3Q3E - chain A; structure by X-ray diffraction, 2.10 A resolution.

Chain A:
Protein: HMW1C-like glycosyltransferase
From: Actinobacillus pleuropneumoniae serovar 1
UniProt: E0EAD4 (E0EAD4_ACTPL); numbering as in UniProt (aligned over 1-620)
Sequence (631 residues; numbered -10 to 620; the number before each row is that of its first residue; numbers below 1 keep their minus sign (Met-10 is residue -10)):
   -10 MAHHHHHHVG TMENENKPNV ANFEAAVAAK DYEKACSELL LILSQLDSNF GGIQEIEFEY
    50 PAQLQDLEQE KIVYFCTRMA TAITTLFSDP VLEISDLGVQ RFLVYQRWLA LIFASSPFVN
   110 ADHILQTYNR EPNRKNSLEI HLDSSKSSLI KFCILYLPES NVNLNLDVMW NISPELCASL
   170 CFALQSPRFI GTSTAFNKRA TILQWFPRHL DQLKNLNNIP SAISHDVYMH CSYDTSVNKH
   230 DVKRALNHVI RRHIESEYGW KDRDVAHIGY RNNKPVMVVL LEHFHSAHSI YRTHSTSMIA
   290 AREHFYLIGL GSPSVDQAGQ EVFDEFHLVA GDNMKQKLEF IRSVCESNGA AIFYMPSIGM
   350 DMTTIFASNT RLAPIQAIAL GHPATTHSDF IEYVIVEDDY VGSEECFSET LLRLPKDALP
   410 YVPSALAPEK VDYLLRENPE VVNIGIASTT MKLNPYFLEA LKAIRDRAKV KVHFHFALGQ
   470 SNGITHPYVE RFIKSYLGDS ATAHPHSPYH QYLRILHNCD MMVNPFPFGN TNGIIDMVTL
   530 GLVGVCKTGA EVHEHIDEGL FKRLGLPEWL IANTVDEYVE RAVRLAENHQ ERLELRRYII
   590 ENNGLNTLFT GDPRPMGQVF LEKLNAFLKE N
Unresolved in the structure: -10 to -1, 620
Differences from the reference sequence: expression tag (-10 to 0)
From the paper describing this entry:
  - mutagenesis - D215A, H277D, K441A, N521A, D525A: abolished catalytic activity
  - mutagenesis - F39A, H219A, H272A, H277A (5% of wild type), Y498A (9% of wild type): decreased catalytic activity
  - mutagenesis - T438A: unchanged catalytic activity

In short:
From the paper: D215A, H277D and K441A, among others, abolish catalytic activity; F39A, H219A and H272A, among
others, reduce catalytic activity; 11 substitutions were tested in all.
Chain A is HMW1C-like glycosyltransferase (Actinobacillus pleuropneumoniae serovar 1); the structure, Crystal
structure of the Actinobacillus pleuropneumoniae HMW1C glycosyltransferase, was determined by X-ray
diffraction (same publication as 3Q3H and 3Q3I).
